3PO5 - chains A and C of the 3 polymer chains in the assembly; structure by X-ray diffraction, 2.39 A resolution.

Chain A:
Molecule: DNA polymerase I
Source organism: Thermus aquaticus
Notes: EC 2.7.7.7; fragment: Klenow Fragment
UniProt: P19821 (DPO1_THEAQ); numbering as in UniProt (aligned over 293-832)
Chain sequence (540 residues; row label = number of the first residue in the row):
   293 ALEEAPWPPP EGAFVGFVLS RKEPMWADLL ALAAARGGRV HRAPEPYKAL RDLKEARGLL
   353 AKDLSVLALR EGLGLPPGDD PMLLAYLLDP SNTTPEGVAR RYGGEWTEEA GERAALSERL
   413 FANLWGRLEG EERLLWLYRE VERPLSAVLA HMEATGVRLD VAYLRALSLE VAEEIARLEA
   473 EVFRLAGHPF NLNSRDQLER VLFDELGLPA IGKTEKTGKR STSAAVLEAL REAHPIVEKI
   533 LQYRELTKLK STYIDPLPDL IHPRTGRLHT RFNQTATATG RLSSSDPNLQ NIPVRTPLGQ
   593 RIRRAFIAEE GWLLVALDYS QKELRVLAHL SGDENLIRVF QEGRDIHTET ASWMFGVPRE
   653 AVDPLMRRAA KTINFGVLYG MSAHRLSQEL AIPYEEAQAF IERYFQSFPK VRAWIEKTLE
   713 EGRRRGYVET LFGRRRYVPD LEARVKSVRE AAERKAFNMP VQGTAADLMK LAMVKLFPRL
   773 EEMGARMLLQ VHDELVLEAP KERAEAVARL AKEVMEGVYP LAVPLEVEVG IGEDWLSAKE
Not modelled in the structure: 293-294, 646-655
Sequence notes: engineered mutation Lys-614 (Ile in P19821), Lys-747 (Met in P19821)
Residues lining bound ligands: 2',3'-dideoxyadenosine triphosphate (DDS): Arg-587, Ser-612, Gln-613, His-639, Lys-663, Phe-667, Tyr-671, Asp-785
What the authors report for this chain:
  - binding site for 2',3'-dideoxyadenosine triphosphate: Arg-587, Tyr-671
  - conformationally variable residues (side-chain flip): Arg-587, Tyr-671
  - specificity-determining residues: Tyr-671
  - mutagenesis - M747K: increased catalytic activity on dAMP
  - mutagenesis - I614K (53-fold), I614K/M747K (56-fold): increased catalytic activity on dAMP incorporation opposite abasic

Chain C:
Molecule: 13-nt DNA strand
Notes: fragment: DNA template
Sequence (13 nucleotides; each row starts with the number of its first residue):
   204 XTGCGCCGTG GTC
Modified residues: 3DR (1',2'-dideoxyribofuranose-5'-phosphate) at position 204

Chain A / chain C interface:
Pairs across the interface (38; chain A residue first):
  Asn-483(A) with DT212(C), hydrogen bond to the phosphate
  Asn-485(A) with DG211(C), phosphate contact; DT212(C), hydrogen bond to the phosphate
  Ser-486(A) with DT212(C), hydrogen bond to the phosphate; DG213(C), hydrogen bond to the phosphate
  Asp-488(A) with DG213(C), sugar contact
  Gln-489(A) with DG213(C), hydrogen bond to the phosphate
  Ser-543(A) with DC210(C), sugar contact
  Thr-544(A) with DC210(C), hydrogen bond to the sugar
  Ala-568(A) with DC207(C), phosphate contact; DG208(C), phosphate contact
  Thr-569(A) with DC207(C), phosphate contact
  Ala-570(A) with DG206(C), phosphate contact; DC207(C), hydrogen bond to the phosphate
  Thr-571(A) with DG206(C), sugar contact
  Arg-573(A) with DG206(C), hydrogen bond to the base
  Ser-575(A) with DC207(C), phosphate contact; DG208(C), hydrogen bond to the phosphate
  Ser-576(A) with DG208(C), sugar contact
  Ser-577(A) with DG208(C), phosphate contact; DC209(C), phosphate contact
  Asp-578(A) with DC209(C), hydrogen bond to the phosphate
  Asn-580(A) with DG208(C), hydrogen bond to the sugar; DC209(C), phosphate contact
  Tyr-671(A) with 3DR_204(C), phosphate contact; DT205(C), stacking on the base
  Gly-672(A) with 3DR_204(C), sugar contact
  Met-673(A) with 3DR_204(C), sugar contact
  Ser-674(A) with 3DR_204(C), hydrogen bond to the phosphate
  Arg-677(A) with 3DR_204(C), salt bridge to the phosphate
  Arg-728(A) with DG206(C), salt bridge to the phosphate
  Arg-746(A) with 3DR_204(C), sugar contact; DT205(C), salt bridge to the phosphate
  Lys-747(A) with DT205(C), phosphate contact; DG206(C), phosphate contact
  Asn-750(A) with DT205(C), sugar contact
  Gln-754(A) with DT205(C), hydrogen bond to the base; DG206(C), hydrogen bond to the sugar
Interface residues without a listed pair, chain A (34 interface residues in all): Lys-540, Pro-548, Asn-565, Pro-579, Asn-583, Leu-670, His-784

Overview:
The interface between chain A and chain C involves 34 residues on one side and 10 on the other, with 14
hydrogen bonds, 3 salt bridges and 1 aromatic stacking contact. Among the polar pairs are Arg-573(A)/DG206(C),
Gln-754(A)/DT205(C) and Thr-544(A)/DC210(C). The paper reports a binding site for 2',3'-dideoxyadenosine
triphosphate at Arg-587(A) and Tyr-671(A); I614K and I614K/M747K of chain A increase catalytic activity on
dAMP incorporation opposite abasic.
Here chain A is DNA polymerase I (Thermus aquaticus) and chain C is a 13-nt DNA strand. Entry 3PO5 (Structure
of a mutant of the large fragment of DNA polymerase I from Thermus Auqaticus in ...) was determined by X-ray
diffraction (same publication as 3PO4 and 3PY8).
